PDB entry 8WLZ | electron microscopy, 4.45 A resolution (low resolution: residue-level contacts below are approximate; hydrogen-bond / salt-bridge calls are withheld) | chains B and C of the 5 polymer chains in the assembly

# Chain B (and C)
Name: Spike glycoprotein, Fibritin
From: Bat SARS-like coronavirus WIV1
Notes: chain C of this document is another copy of the same molecule, construct and numbering; everything in this record applies to it too
UniProt: chimeric construct of U5WI05, A0A346FJN8: residues 1-1191 from U5WI05 (U5WI05_SARS) positions 1-1191 (same numbers); residues 1194-1219 from A0A346FJN8 positions 458-483 (UniProt number = residue number - 736)
Amino-acid sequence (1271 residues; numbered 1 to 1271; the number before each row is that of its first residue):
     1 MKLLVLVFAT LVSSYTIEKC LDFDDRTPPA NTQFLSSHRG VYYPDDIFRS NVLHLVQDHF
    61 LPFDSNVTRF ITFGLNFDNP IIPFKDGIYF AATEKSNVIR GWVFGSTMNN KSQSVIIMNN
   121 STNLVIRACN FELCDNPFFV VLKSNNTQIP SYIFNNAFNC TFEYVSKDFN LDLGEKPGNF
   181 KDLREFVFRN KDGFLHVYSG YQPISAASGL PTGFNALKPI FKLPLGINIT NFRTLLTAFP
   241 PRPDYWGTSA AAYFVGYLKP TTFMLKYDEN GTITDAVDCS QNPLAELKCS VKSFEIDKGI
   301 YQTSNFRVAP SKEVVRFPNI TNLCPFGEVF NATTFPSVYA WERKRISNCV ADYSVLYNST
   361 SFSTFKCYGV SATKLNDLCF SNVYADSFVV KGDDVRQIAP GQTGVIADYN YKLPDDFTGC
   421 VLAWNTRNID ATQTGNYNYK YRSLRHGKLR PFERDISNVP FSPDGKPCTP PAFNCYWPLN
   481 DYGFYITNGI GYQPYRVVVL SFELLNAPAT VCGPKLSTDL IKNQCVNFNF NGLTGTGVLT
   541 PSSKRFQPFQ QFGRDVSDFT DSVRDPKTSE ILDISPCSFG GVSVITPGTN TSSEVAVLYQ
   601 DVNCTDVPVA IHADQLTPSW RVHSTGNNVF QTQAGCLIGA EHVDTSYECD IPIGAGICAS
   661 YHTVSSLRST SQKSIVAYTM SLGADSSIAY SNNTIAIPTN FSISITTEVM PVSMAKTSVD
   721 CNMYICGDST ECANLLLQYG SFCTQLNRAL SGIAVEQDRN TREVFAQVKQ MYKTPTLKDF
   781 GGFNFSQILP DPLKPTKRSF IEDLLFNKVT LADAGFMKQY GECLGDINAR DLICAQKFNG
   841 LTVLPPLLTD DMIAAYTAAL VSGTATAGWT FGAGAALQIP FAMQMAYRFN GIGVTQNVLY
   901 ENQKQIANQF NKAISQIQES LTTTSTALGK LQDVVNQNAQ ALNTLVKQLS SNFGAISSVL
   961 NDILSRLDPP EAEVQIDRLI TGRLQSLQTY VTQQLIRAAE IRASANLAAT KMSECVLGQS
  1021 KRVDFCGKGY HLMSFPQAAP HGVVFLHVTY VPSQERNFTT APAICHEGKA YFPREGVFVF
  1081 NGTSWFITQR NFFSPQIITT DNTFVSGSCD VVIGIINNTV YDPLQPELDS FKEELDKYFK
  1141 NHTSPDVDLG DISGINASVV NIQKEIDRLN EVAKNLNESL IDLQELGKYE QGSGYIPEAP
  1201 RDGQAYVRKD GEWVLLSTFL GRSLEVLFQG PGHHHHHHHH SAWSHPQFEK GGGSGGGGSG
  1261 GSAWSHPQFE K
Not modelled in the structure: 1-18, 609-625, 813-836, 997, 1128-1271 (chain C: 1-18, 610-625, 812-836, 1128-1271)
Construct notes: conflict Pro-969 (Lys in U5WI05), Pro-970 (Val in U5WI05); linker (1192-1193); expression tag (1220-1271)
Cystine bridges: Cys-20/Cys-134, Cys-129/Cys-160, Cys-279/Cys-289, Cys-324/Cys-349, Cys-367/Cys-420, Cys-379/Cys-512, Cys-468/Cys-475, Cys-525/Cys-577, Cys-604/Cys-636, Cys-649/Cys-658, Cys-721/Cys-743, Cys-726/Cys-732, Cys-1015/Cys-1026, Cys-1065/Cys-1109
Covalently attached groups: N-acetylglucosamine (NAG) linked to Asn-66, Asn-120, Asn-270, Asn-319, Asn-331, Asn-590, Asn-603, Asn-692, Asn-700, Asn-784, Asn-1057, Asn-1081, Asn-1117

# How chain B and chain C interact
Contacting residue pairs (111):
  Asn-305(B) with Asp-720(C)
  Arg-307(B) with Asp-728(C)
  Arg-345(B) with Phe-194(C); Pro-224(C)
  Gly-369(B) with Arg-966(C); Leu-967(C)
  Val-370(B) with Arg-966(C); Leu-967(C)
  Ser-371(B) with Arg-966(C); Leu-967(C); Asp-968(C)
  Lys-374(B) with Ser-965(C); Arg-966(C); Leu-967(C)
  Asn-382(B) with Phe-194(C)
  Thr-418(B) with Ile-956(C)
  Gly-532(B) with Arg-966(C)
  Arg-545(B) with Phe-48(C); Asn-270(C)
  Phe-546(B) with Phe-48(C)
  Gln-547(B) with Lys-218(C)
  Phe-549(B) with Asp-46(C); Lys-218(C); Pro-219(C)
  Gln-550(B) with Asp-46(C); Ile-47(C); Phe-48(C); Gly-271(C)
  Gln-551(B) with Asp-46(C)
  Phe-552(B) with Asp-46(C); Ile-47(C); Phe-48(C)
  Gly-553(B) with Phe-48(C)
  Arg-554(B) with Ile-47(C); Phe-48(C); Arg-49(C)
  Val-556(B) with Val-52(C); Lys-947(C)
  Ser-557(B) with Lys-947(C)
  Asp-558(B) with Arg-49(C)
  Pro-576(B) with Phe-838(C)
  Cys-577(B) with Phe-838(C)
  Ser-578(B) with Phe-838(C)
  Phe-579(B) with Asp-720(C); Met-723(C); Phe-838(C)
  Gln-600(B) with Leu-844(C)
  Asp-601(B) with Thr-842(C)
  Ala-634(B) with Pro-845(C)
  Pro-652(B) with Leu-847(C)
  Gly-654(B) with Leu-847(C)
  Ala-655(B) with Pro-846(C)
  Gly-656(B) with Leu-847(C)
  Met-680(B) with Leu-848(C)
  Leu-682(B) with Met-771(C); Met-852(C); Tyr-856(C)
  Ala-684(B) with Gln-770(C); Met-771(C)
  Asp-685(B) with Met-771(C)
  Ser-686(B) with Gln-770(C); Met-771(C); Tyr-772(C); Lys-773(C)
  Ile-688(B) with Tyr-772(C); Gln-878(C)
  Ala-689(B) with Gln-878(C)
  Tyr-690(B) with Phe-780(C); Ile-879(C); Pro-880(C); Phe-881(C)
  Ser-691(B) with Pro-880(C)
  Asn-692(B) with Pro-880(C)
  Asn-693(B) with Pro-880(C)
  Thr-694(B) with Gln-878(C); Pro-880(C)
  Ile-695(B) with Gln-878(C); Ile-879(C)
  Ala-696(B) with Leu-877(C); Gln-878(C)
  Gln-940(B) with Arg-748(C)
  Gln-948(B) with Gly-740(C); Ser-741(C)
  Ser-951(B) with Gly-740(C)
  Asn-952(B) with Gln-738(C)
  Phe-953(B) with Gln-738(C)
  Gly-954(B) with Gln-738(C)
  Ala-955(B) with Gln-738(C)
  Arg-978(B) with Tyr-739(C)
  Gln-985(B) with Phe-742(C)
  Thr-989(B) with Gln-988(C)
  Arg-1022(B) with Glu-1014(C)
  Val-1023(B) with Glu-1014(C)
  Asp-1024(B) with Ser-1013(C); Leu-1017(C)
  Gly-1029(B) with Ala-873(C)
  Glu-1055(B) with Ala-876(C); Leu-877(C)
  Asn-1057(B) with Gln-878(C)
  Pro-1062(B) with Tyr-900(C)
  Phe-1072(B) with Asn-897(C); Tyr-900(C)
  Pro-1073(B) with Gln-896(C)
  Gly-1076(B) with Gln-896(C)
  Arg-1090(B) with Trp-869(C); Tyr-887(C); Gln-896(C)
  Phe-1104(B) with Thr-895(C)
  Ser-1106(B) with Asn-897(C)
  Ile-1113(B) with Gln-903(C)
  Leu-1124(B) with Leu-1124(C)
Interface residues without a listed pair, chain B (87 interface residues in all): Tyr-368, Tyr-384, Thr-534, Lys-544, Phe-559, Gly-683, Pro-698, Thr-944, Glu-1000, Phe-1025, Tyr-1030, Pro-1052, Thr-1060, Val-1111, Val-1112
Interface residues without a listed pair, chain C (77 interface residues in all): Tyr-43, Ser-50, Thr-272, Gln-745, Glu-756, Lys-769, Asn-839, Ala-855, Thr-866, Gly-872, Ala-875, Met-883, Glu-901, Leu-949, Asn-961, Leu-964, Thr-1010, Arg-1022

# Overview
87 residues of chain B face 77 of chain C across their interface. N-acetylglucosamine is covalently linked to
Asn-66(B), Asn-120(B), Asn-270(B), Asn-319(B), Asn-331(B) and Asn-590(B) and 7 more.
Both chains are Spike glycoprotein, Fibritin (Bat SARS-like coronavirus WIV1). Entry 8WLZ (Cryo-EM structure
of the WIV1 S-hACE2 complex) was determined by electron microscopy, deposited together with 8WLU, 8WLY and
8WQ0.
